PDB entry 4F1H | X-ray diffraction, 1.66 A resolution | chains C and A of the 3 polymer chains in the assembly

Chain C:
Molecule: 5-nt DNA strand
Sequence (5 nucleotides; numbered 1 to 5; the number before each row is that of its first residue):
     1 TGCAG
Metal / ion sites: Mg2+: DT1 (shared with Glu161(A) of chain A)

Chain A:
Protein: Tyrosyl-DNA phosphodiesterase 2
Organism: Danio rerio
Notes: EC 3.1.4.-
UniProt: Q5XJA0 (TYDP2_DANRE); residues 120-369 here = UniProt positions 120-369
Sequence (250 residues; numbered 120 to 369; the number before each row is that of its first residue):
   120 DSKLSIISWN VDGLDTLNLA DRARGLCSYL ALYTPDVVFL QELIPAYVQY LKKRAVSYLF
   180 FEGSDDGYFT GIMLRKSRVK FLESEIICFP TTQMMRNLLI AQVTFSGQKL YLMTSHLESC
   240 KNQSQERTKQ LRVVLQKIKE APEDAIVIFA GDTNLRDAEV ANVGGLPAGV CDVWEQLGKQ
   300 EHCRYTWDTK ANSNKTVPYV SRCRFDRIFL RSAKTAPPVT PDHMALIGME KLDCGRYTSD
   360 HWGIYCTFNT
Metal / ion sites: Mg2+: Glu161 (shared with DT1(C) of chain C)
Swiss-Prot annotation at these positions:
  - region (Interaction with 5' end of substrate DNA): Asn129 to Leu133, His235 to Lys240, Asn273 to Arg275
  - active site: Asp271 (Proton donor/acceptor)
  - binding site (Mg(2+)): Asp131, Glu161
  - site (Interaction with 5' end of substrate DNA): Tyr187, Trp306, Phe324, His360
What the authors report for this chain:
  - catalytic residues: Asn129, Glu161, Asp271, His360
  - Mg2+ coordination: Glu161
  - mutagenesis - E161A: abolished catalytic activity
  - binding site for the 5-nt DNA strand (chain C): Lys240, Arg275, Arg303, Tyr318, Arg321

How chain C and chain A interact:
Residue-residue contacts (30):
  DT1(C) - Asn129(A)  hydrogen bond to the phosphate
  DT1(C) - Leu133(A)  base contact
  DT1(C) - Arg215(A)  base contact
  DT1(C) - His235(A)  salt bridge to the phosphate
  DT1(C) - Ser238(A)  hydrogen bond to the phosphate
  DT1(C) - Cys239(A)  sugar contact
  DT1(C) - Asp271(A)  phosphate contact
  DT1(C) - Asn273(A)  hydrogen bond to the phosphate
  DT1(C) - Trp306(A)  sugar contact
  DT1(C) - Lys314(A)  hydrogen bond to the sugar
  DT1(C) - Phe324(A)  phosphate contact
  DT1(C) - His360(A)  salt bridge to the phosphate
  DG2(C) - Cys239(A)  phosphate contact
  DG2(C) - Lys240(A)  hydrogen bond to the phosphate
  DG2(C) - Arg275(A)  salt bridge to the phosphate
  DG2(C) - Trp306(A)  sugar contact
  DG2(C) - Tyr318(A)  stacking on the base
  DG2(C) - Ser320(A)  hydrogen bond to the phosphate
  DG2(C) - Cys322(A)  phosphate contact
  DG2(C) - Phe324(A)  phosphate contact
  DC3(C) - Lys240(A)  salt bridge to the phosphate
  DC3(C) - Arg275(A)  salt bridge to the phosphate
  DC3(C) - Val319(A)  base contact
  DC3(C) - Ser320(A)  sugar contact
  DC3(C) - Arg321(A)  hydrogen bond to the sugar
  DC3(C) - Cys322(A)  phosphate contact
  DA4(C) - Arg303(A)  phosphate contact
  DA4(C) - Tyr304(A)  sugar contact
  DA4(C) - Arg321(A)  base contact
  DG5(C) - Arg303(A)  salt bridge to the phosphate
Other interface residues (no listed pair), chain A (23 interface residues in all): Glu161, Tyr187

Overview:
5 residues of chain C and 23 residues of chain A are in contact, with 7 hydrogen bonds, 6 salt bridges and 1
aromatic stacking contact. Among the polar pairs are DT1(C)-Lys314(A), DC3(C)-Arg321(A) and DT1(C)-Asn129(A).
From the paper: catalytic residues Asn129(A), Glu161(A) and Asp271(A) among others; E161A of chain A abolishes
catalytic activity.
Here chain C is a 5-nt DNA strand and chain A is Tyrosyl-DNA phosphodiesterase 2 (Danio rerio). Entry 4F1H
(Crystal structure of TDP2 from Danio rerio complexed with a single strand DNA) was determined by X-ray
diffraction together with 4F1I, 4FPV, 4FVA and 4GEW from the same study.
